PDB entry 6UE8 | electron microscopy, 3.00 A resolution | chains B and D of the 10 polymer chains in the assembly

# Chain B
Protein: Immunoglobulin heavy constant alpha 2
From: Homo sapiens
Reference sequence: P01877 (IGHA2_HUMAN); residues 242-472 here correspond to UniProt positions 110-340 (UniProt number = residue number - 132)
Amino-acid sequence (245 residues; row label = number of the first residue in the row):
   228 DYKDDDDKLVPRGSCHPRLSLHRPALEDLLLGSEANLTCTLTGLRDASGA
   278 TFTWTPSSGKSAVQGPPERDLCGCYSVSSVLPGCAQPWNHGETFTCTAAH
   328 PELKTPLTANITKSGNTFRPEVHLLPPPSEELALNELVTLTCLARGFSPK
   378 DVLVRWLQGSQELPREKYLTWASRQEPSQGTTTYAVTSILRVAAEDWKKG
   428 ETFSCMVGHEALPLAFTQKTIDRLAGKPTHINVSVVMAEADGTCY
Unresolved in the structure: 228-241
Disulfides: Cys-266/Cys-323, Cys-369/Cys-432
Glycans and other covalent adducts: N-acetylglucosamine (NAG) linked to Asn-337
Construct notes: expression tag (228-241); conflict Leu-451 (Met319 in P01877)
Swiss-Prot annotation at these positions:
  - glycosylation (N-linked (GlcNAc...) asparagine): Asn-263, Asn-337 (complex)

# Chain D
Protein: Immunoglobulin J chain
From: Homo sapiens
Reference sequence: P01591 (IGJ_HUMAN); residues 1-137 here correspond to UniProt positions 23-159 (UniProt number = residue number + 22)
Amino-acid sequence (137 residues; numbered 1 to 137; the number before each row is that of its first residue):
     1 QEDERIVLVDNKCKCARITSRIIRSSEDPNEDIVERNIRIIVPLNNRENI
    51 SDPTSPLRTRFVYHLSDLCKKCDPTEVELDNQIVTATQSNICDEDSATET
   101 CYTYDRNKCYTAVVPLVYGGETKMVETALTPDACYPD
Unresolved in the structure: 1-3, 95-96
Disulfides: Cys-13/Cys-101, Cys-72/Cys-92, Cys-109/Cys-134
Glycans and other covalent adducts: N-acetylglucosamine (NAG) linked to Asn-49
Swiss-Prot annotation at these positions:
  - modified residue: Gln-1 (Pyrrolidone carboxylic acid)
  - glycosylation: Asn-49 (N-linked (GlcNAc...) (complex) asparagine)

# Interface between chain B and chain D
Inter-chain disulfides: Cys-471(B)/Cys-69(D)
Pairs across the interface - 62 pairs, chain B then chain D:
  Glu-254(B) with Tyr-118(D)
  Asp-255(B) with Tyr-118(D), hydrogen bond
  Leu-258(B) with Tyr-118(D); Lys-123(D); Val-125(D), hydrophobic
  Gly-259(B) with Tyr-118(D)
  Arg-346(B) with Asp-132(D), salt bridge; Tyr-135(D)
  Leu-384(B) with Val-114(D), hydrophobic; Leu-116(D), hydrophobic
  Gly-386(B) with Pro-53(D)
  Glu-389(B) with Pro-115(D); Leu-116(D); Val-117(D), hydrogen bond (side chain-backbone)
  Thr-429(B) with Pro-53(D)
  Met-433(B) with Val-114(D), hydrophobic; Thr-127(D)
  Ala-438(B) with Tyr-135(D), hydrogen bond (backbone-side chain)
  Pro-440(B) with Pro-131(D); Cys-134(D); Tyr-135(D)
  Leu-441(B) with Thr-111(D); Glu-126(D)
  Phe-443(B) with Val-125(D), hydrophobic; Thr-127(D); Ala-128(D), hydrogen bond (backbone-backbone)
  Thr-444(B) with Thr-127(D); Ala-128(D), hydrogen bond (side chain-backbone)
  Gln-445(B) with Asp-52(D); Ala-112(D); Thr-127(D); Leu-129(D)
  Thr-447(B) with Asp-52(D)
  Asp-449(B) with Arg-47(D), salt bridge
  Leu-451(B) with Pro-56(D), hydrophobic
  Ala-452(B) with Leu-57(D), hydrophobic
  Asn-459(B) with Thr-59(D)
  Val-460(B) with Thr-59(D); Phe-61(D), hydrophobic
  Ser-461(B) with Thr-59(D), hydrogen bond (backbone-backbone); Arg-60(D); Phe-61(D), hydrogen bond (backbone-backbone)
  Val-462(B) with Phe-61(D); Tyr-63(D), hydrophobic
  Val-463(B) with Phe-61(D), hydrogen bond (backbone-backbone); Val-62(D); Tyr-63(D), hydrogen bond (backbone-backbone)
  Met-464(B) with Ile-38(D), hydrophobic; Tyr-63(D)
  Ala-465(B) with Tyr-63(D), hydrogen bond (backbone-backbone); His-64(D)
  Glu-466(B) with Leu-65(D)
  Ala-467(B) with Arg-36(D), hydrogen bond (backbone-side chain); Leu-65(D)
  Asp-468(B) with Arg-36(D)
  Gly-469(B) with Arg-36(D); Leu-65(D)
  Cys-471(B) with Arg-36(D); Leu-65(D), hydrophobic; Cys-69(D), disulfide
  Tyr-472(B) with Cys-69(D); Lys-71(D)
Other interface residues (no listed pair), chain B (37 interface residues in all): Arg-382, Ser-387, Leu-439, Thr-470
Other interface residues (no listed pair), chain D (37 interface residues in all): Leu-8, Val-42, Asn-45, Pro-136

# Summary
The chain B/chain D interface involves 37 residues from each chain, with 1 disulfide bond, 11 hydrogen bonds
and 2 salt bridges. Among the polar pairs are Arg-346(B)/Asp-132(D), Asp-449(B)/Arg-47(D) and
Asp-255(B)/Tyr-118(D). N-acetylglucosamine is covalently linked to Asn-337(B). N-acetylglucosamine is
covalently linked to Asn-49(D).
Here chain B is Immunoglobulin heavy constant alpha 2 and chain D is Immunoglobulin J chain, both from Homo
sapiens. Entry 6UE8 (Structure of tetrameric sIgA complex (Class 1)) was determined by electron microscopy
(same publication as 6UE7, 6UE9 and 6UEA).
